6ZKX - chains A and C of the 5 polymer chains in the assembly; structure by X-ray diffraction, 2.17 A resolution.

Chain A:
Name: HLA class I histocompatibility antigen, alpha chain E
From: Homo sapiens
UniProtKB: P13747 (HLAE_HUMAN); residues 1-276 here correspond to UniProt positions 22-297 (UniProt number = residue number + 21)
Amino-acid sequence (277 residues; each row starts with the number of its first residue; numbering starts at 0):
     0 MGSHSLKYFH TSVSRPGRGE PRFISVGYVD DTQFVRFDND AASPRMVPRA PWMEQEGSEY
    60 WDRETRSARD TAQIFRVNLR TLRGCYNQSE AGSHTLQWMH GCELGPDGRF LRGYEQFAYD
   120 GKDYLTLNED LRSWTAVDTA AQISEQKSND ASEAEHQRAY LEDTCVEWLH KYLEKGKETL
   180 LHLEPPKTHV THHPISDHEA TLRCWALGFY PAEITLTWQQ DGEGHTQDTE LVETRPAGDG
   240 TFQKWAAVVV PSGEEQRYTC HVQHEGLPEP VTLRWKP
Disordered / not traced: 0-1, 41
Differences from the reference sequence: initiating methionine (0); engineered mutation Cys84 (Tyr105 in P13747)
Curated features (UniProtKB/Swiss-Prot):
  - region: Lys275, Pro276 (Connecting peptide)
  - binding site (a peptide antigen): Tyr7, Glu63, Ser66, Asn77, Ser143, Lys146, Gln156, Tyr159, Tyr171
  - glycosylation: Asn86 (N-linked (GlcNAc...) asparagine)
Disulfides: Cys101-Cys164, Cys203-Cys259
From the paper describing this entry:
  - conformationally variable residues (helix shift, side-chain flip): Ala140 to Ala150
  - mutagenesis - F116C, S147C: increased stability
  - mutagenesis - S147C: unchanged binding to HLA-E-inhA- and HLA-E-UL40-specific TCRs
  - mutagenesis - S147C: abolished binding to HLA-E-Gag6V-specific TCRs
  - mutagenesis - F116C: unchanged binding to HLA-E-inhA and HLA-E-UL40 TCRs
  - mutagenesis - F116C: unchanged binding to HLA-E-Gag6V TCRs

Chain C:
Name: Enoyl-[acyl-carrier-protein] reductase [NADH]
Notes: EC 1.3.1.9
UniProtKB: P9WGR1 (INHA_MYCTU); residues 1-12 here correspond to UniProt positions 53-64 (UniProt number = residue number + 52)
Amino-acid sequence (12 residues; row label = number of the first residue in the row):
     1 RLPAKAPLLG CG
Differences from the reference sequence: engineered mutation Gly10 (Glu62 in P9WGR1), Cys11 (Leu63 in P9WGR1), Gly12 (Asp64 in P9WGR1)

How chain A and chain C interact:
Inter-chain disulfides: Cys84(A)-Cys11(C)
Contacting residue pairs - 58 pairs, chain A then chain C:
  Leu5(A) with Arg1(C)
  Tyr7(A) with Arg1(C), hydrogen bond (side chain-backbone); Leu2(C), hydrophobic
  His9(A) with Leu2(C)
  Met45(A) with Leu2(C), hydrophobic
  Tyr59(A) with Arg1(C)
  Arg62(A) with Arg1(C)
  Glu63(A) with Arg1(C), salt bridge; Leu2(C), hydrogen bond (side chain-backbone)
  Ser66(A) with Leu2(C); Pro3(C); Ala4(C)
  Ala67(A) with Leu2(C)
  Thr70(A) with Ala6(C)
  Ile73(A) with Ala6(C); Pro7(C)
  Phe74(A) with Ala6(C), hydrophobic
  Asn77(A) with Pro7(C), hydrogen bond (side chain-backbone); Leu8(C); Leu9(C), hydrogen bond (side chain-backbone)
  Thr80(A) with Leu9(C); Gly10(C)
  Cys84(A) with Gly10(C); Cys11(C), disulfide
  Leu95(A) with Leu9(C), hydrophobic
  Trp97(A) with Pro3(C), hydrophobic; Lys5(C); Pro7(C)
  His99(A) with Pro3(C)
  Phe116(A) with Pro7(C), hydrophobic; Leu9(C), hydrophobic
  Tyr123(A) with Gly10(C), hydrogen bond (side chain-backbone)
  Leu124(A) with Leu9(C), hydrophobic
  Trp133(A) with Pro7(C), hydrophobic
  Ala139(A) with Gly10(C); Cys11(C); Gly12(C), hydrogen bond (backbone-backbone)
  Gln141(A) with Leu9(C); Gly10(C), hydrogen bond (backbone-backbone); Cys11(C), hydrogen bond (side chain-backbone); Gly12(C), hydrogen bond (side chain-backbone)
  Ile142(A) with Pro7(C), hydrophobic; Leu8(C)
  Ser143(A) with Leu8(C), hydrogen bond (backbone-backbone); Leu9(C); Gly10(C)
  Lys146(A) with Leu8(C)
  Glu152(A) with Pro7(C); Leu8(C), hydrogen bond (side chain-backbone)
  His155(A) with Lys5(C)
  Gln156(A) with Lys5(C), hydrogen bond (side chain-backbone); Pro7(C)
  Tyr159(A) with Arg1(C), hydrogen bond (side chain-backbone); Leu2(C); Pro3(C)
  Thr163(A) with Arg1(C)
  Trp167(A) with Arg1(C)
  Tyr171(A) with Arg1(C), hydrogen bond (side chain-backbone)
Also at the interface, not in a pair above, chain A (39 interface residues in all): Val76, Leu81, Glu114, Gln145, Ser147

Overview:
39 residues of chain A and 12 residues of chain C are in contact, with 1 disulfide bond, 14 hydrogen bonds and
1 salt bridge. Among the polar pairs are Glu63(A)-Arg1(C), Tyr7(A)-Arg1(C) and Glu63(A)-Leu2(C). From the
paper: F116C and S147C of chain A increase stability; conformational variability at Ala140(A).
Here chain A is HLA class I histocompatibility antigen, alpha chain E (Homo sapiens) and chain C is
Enoyl-[acyl-carrier-protein] reductase [NADH]. Entry 6ZKX (Crystal structure of InhA:01 TCR in complex with
HLA-E (Y84C) bound to InhA (53-61 GCG)) was determined by X-ray diffraction, deposited together with 6ZKW,
6ZKY, 6ZKZ, 7NDQ, 7NDT and 7NDU.
